Entry 8YZE (electron microscopy, 3.06 A resolution); this record covers chains A and B of the 6 polymer chains in the assembly.

# Chain A (and B)
Name: Spike glycoprotein, Fibritin, Expression Tag
From: Severe acute respiratory syndrome coronavirus 2
Notes: chain B of this document is another copy of the same molecule, construct and numbering; everything in this record applies to it too
UniProt: chimeric construct of P0DTC2, P10104: residues 21-1208 from P0DTC2 (SPIKE_SARS2) positions 14-1200 (offset varies); residues 1211-1234 from P10104 positions 458-481 (UniProt number = residue number - 753)
Amino-acid sequence (1291 residues; numbered -3 to 1288; 1 number in that range is skipped by the numbering (no residue carries it; nothing is unmodelled there); the number before each row is that of its first residue; numbers below 1 keep their minus sign (Met-3 is residue -3)):
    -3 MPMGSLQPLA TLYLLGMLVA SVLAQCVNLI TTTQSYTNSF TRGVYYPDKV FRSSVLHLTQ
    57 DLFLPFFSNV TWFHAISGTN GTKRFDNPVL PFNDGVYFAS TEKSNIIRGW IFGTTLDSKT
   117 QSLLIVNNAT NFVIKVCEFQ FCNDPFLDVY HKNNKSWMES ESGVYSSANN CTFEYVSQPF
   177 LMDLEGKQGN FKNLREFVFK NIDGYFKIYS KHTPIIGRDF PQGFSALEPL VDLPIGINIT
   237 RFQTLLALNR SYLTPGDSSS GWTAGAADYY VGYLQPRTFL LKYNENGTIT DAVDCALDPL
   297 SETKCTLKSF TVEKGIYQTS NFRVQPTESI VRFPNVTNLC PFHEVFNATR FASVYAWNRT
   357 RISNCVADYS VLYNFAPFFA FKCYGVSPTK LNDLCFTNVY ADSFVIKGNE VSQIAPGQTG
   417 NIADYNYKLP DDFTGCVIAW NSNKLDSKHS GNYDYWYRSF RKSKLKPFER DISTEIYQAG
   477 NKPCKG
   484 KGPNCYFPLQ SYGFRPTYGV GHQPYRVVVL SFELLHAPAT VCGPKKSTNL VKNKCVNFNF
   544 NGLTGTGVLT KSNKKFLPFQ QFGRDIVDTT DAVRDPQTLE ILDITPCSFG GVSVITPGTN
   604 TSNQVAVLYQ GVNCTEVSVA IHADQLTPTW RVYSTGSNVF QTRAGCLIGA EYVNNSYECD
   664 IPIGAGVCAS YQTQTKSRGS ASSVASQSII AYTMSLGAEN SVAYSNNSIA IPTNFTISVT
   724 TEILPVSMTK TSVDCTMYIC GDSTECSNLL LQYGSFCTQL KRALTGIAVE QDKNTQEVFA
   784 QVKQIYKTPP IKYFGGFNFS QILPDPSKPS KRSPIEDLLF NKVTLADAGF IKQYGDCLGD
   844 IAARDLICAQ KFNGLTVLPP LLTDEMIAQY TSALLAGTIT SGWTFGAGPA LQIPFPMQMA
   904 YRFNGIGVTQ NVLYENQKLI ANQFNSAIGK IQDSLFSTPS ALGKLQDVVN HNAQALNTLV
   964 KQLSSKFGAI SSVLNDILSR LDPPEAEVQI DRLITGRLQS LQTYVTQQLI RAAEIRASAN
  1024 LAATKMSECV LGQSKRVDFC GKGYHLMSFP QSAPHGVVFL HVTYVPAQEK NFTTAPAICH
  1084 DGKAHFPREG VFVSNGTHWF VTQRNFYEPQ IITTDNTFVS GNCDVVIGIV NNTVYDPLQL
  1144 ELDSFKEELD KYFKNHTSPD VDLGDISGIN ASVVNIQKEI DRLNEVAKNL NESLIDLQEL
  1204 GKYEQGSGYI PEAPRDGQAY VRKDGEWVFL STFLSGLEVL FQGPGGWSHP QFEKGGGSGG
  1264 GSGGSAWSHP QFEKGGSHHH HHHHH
Not modelled in the structure: -3 to 20, 72-82, 144-156, 177-187, 210-220, 243-263, 678-688, 828-854, 1161-1288
Construct notes: initiating methionine (-3); expression tag (-2 to 20); variant Ile26 (Thr19 in P0DTC2), Ser31 (Ala27 in P0DTC2), Asp144 (Gly142 in P0DTC2), Gly159 (Arg158 in P0DTC2), Ile212 (Leu in P0DTC2), Gly213 (Val in P0DTC2), His339 (Gly in P0DTC2), Phe371 (Ser in P0DTC2), Asn405 (Asp in P0DTC2), Ser408 (Arg in P0DTC2), Asn417 (Lys in P0DTC2), Lys440 (Asn in P0DTC2), Ser446 (Gly in P0DTC2), Lys460 (Asn in P0DTC2), Asn477 (Ser in P0DTC2), Lys478 (Thr in P0DTC2), Lys484 (Glu in P0DTC2), Pro486 (Phe in P0DTC2), Arg498 (Gln in P0DTC2), Tyr501 (Asn in P0DTC2), His505 (Tyr in P0DTC2), Gly614 (Asp in P0DTC2), Tyr655 (His in P0DTC2), Lys679 (Asn in P0DTC2), Arg681 (Pro in P0DTC2), Ser685 (Arg in P0DTC2), Lys764 (Asn in P0DTC2), Tyr796 (Asp in P0DTC2), His954 (Gln in P0DTC2), Lys969 (Asn in P0DTC2); conflict Thr28 (Arg21 in P0DTC2), Leu54 (Ser50 in P0DTC2), Phe128 (Val126 in P0DTC2), 29 further conflict positions vs the reference (P0DTC2) not listed; linker (1209-1210)
UniProt features mapped onto this chain:
  - glycosylation (N-linked (GlcNAc...) asparagine): Asn24 (complex), Asn717 (high mannose)
Disulfide bonds: Cys133-Cys167, Cys336-Cys361, Cys379-Cys432, Cys391-Cys525, Cys538-Cys590, Cys617-Cys649, Cys662-Cys671, Cys738-Cys760, Cys743-Cys749, Cys1032-Cys1043, Cys1082-Cys1126

# Chain A / chain B interface
Pairs across the interface (106):
  Asn317(A) with Asp737(B)
  Arg319(A) with Met740(B)
  Arg357(A) with Thr168(B); Phe169(B)
  Asn360(A) with Phe169(B)
  Pro521(A) with Tyr201(B); Pro230(B), hydrophobic
  Lys558(A) with Phe47(B); Asn282(B)
  Phe559(A) with Phe47(B), hydrophobic
  Leu560(A) with Gly283(B)
  Phe562(A) with Lys45(B); Glu224(B)
  Gln563(A) with Lys45(B); Val46(B), hydrogen bond (side chain-backbone); Phe47(B), hydrogen bond (side chain-backbone)
  Gln564(A) with Lys45(B), hydrogen bond
  Phe565(A) with Lys45(B); Val46(B); Phe47(B), hydrogen bond (backbone-backbone)
  Gly566(A) with Phe47(B)
  Arg567(A) with Val46(B); Phe47(B), hydrogen bond (backbone-backbone)
  Val570(A) with Val963(B), hydrophobic
  Asp571(A) with Lys964(B), salt bridge
  Phe592(A) with Met740(B), hydrophobic; Phe855(B)
  Gln613(A) with Leu861(B)
  Pro665(A) with Leu864(B), hydrophobic
  Ala668(A) with Pro863(B), hydrogen bond (backbone-backbone); Leu864(B)
  Gly669(A) with Leu864(B), hydrogen bond (backbone-backbone); Met869(B)
  Leu699(A) with Met869(B); Gln872(B); Tyr873(B)
  Ala701(A) with Gln787(B); Ile788(B), hydrogen bond (backbone-backbone)
  Glu702(A) with Ile788(B); Lys790(B), salt bridge
  Asn703(A) with Gln787(B), hydrogen bond; Ile788(B), hydrogen bond (backbone-backbone); Tyr789(B); Lys790(B), hydrogen bond (backbone-backbone)
  Val705(A) with Gln895(B)
  Ala706(A) with Gln895(B)
  Tyr707(A) with Tyr796(B); Phe797(B); Ile896(B); Pro897(B), hydrophobic; Phe898(B), hydrogen bond (side chain-backbone)
  Asn709(A) with Pro897(B)
  Ser711(A) with Gln895(B); Pro897(B)
  Ile712(A) with Gln895(B)
  Ala713(A) with Leu894(B); Gln895(B)
  Gln957(A) with Arg765(B), hydrogen bond
  Thr961(A) with Ser758(B); Gln762(B)
  Gln965(A) with Tyr756(B); Gly757(B); Ser758(B), hydrogen bond (side chain-backbone); Phe759(B)
  Ser968(A) with Gln755(B); Tyr756(B)
  Lys969(A) with Gln755(B), hydrogen bond (backbone-side chain)
  Phe970(A) with Tyr756(B)
  Gly971(A) with Gln755(B)
  Arg995(A) with Asp994(B), salt bridge
  Gln1002(A) with Gln1002(B)
  Gln1010(A) with Gln762(B)
  Arg1039(A) with Glu1031(B), salt bridge; Arg1039(B)
  Val1040(A) with Ser1030(B)
  Asp1041(A) with Leu1034(B)
  Tyr1047(A) with Ala890(B)
  Glu1072(A) with Leu894(B)
  Asn1074(A) with Gln895(B), hydrogen bond
  Thr1077(A) with Met900(B)
  Pro1079(A) with Tyr917(B), hydrophobic
  Phe1089(A) with Gln913(B); Asn914(B); Tyr917(B), hydrophobic
  Pro1090(A) with Gln913(B), hydrogen bond (backbone-side chain)
  Gly1093(A) with Tyr904(B), hydrogen bond (backbone-side chain)
  Val1094(A) with Tyr904(B)
  Arg1107(A) with Trp886(B); Tyr904(B)
  Phe1121(A) with Asn914(B)
  Ser1123(A) with Asn914(B)
  Leu1141(A) with Glu1144(B)
  Leu1145(A) with Phe1148(B), hydrophobic
  Phe1148(A) with Phe1148(B)
  Lys1149(A) with Phe1148(B); Glu1151(B); Tyr1155(B), hydrogen bond
  Leu1152(A) with Phe1148(B), hydrophobic; Leu1152(B), hydrophobic; Tyr1155(B), hydrophobic
  Asp1153(A) with Tyr1155(B), hydrogen bond
  Phe1156(A) with Leu1152(B); Tyr1155(B), hydrophobic; Phe1156(B), hydrophobic
  His1159(A) with His1159(B)
  Thr1160(A) with His1159(B)
Interface residues without a listed pair, chain A (83 interface residues in all): Thr523, Thr547, Ile569, Gly667, Met697, Gly700, Ser704, Ser708, Pro715, Thr1006, Ile1013, Glu1017, Pro1069, Ala1078, Val1128, Val1129, Ile1130
Interface residues without a listed pair, chain B (85 interface residues in all): Tyr42, Asp44, Arg48, Val51, Tyr171, Gly200, Pro225, Thr284, Pro792, Gly857, Leu865, Thr866, Thr883, Gly889, Pro892, Glu918, Gln920, Asn960, Asn978, Gln1005, Leu1012, Arg1019, Thr1027, Gly1035, Glu1111, Leu1141

# In short
83 residues of chain A and 85 residues of chain B are in contact, with 20 hydrogen bonds and 4 salt bridges.
Polar pairs include Asp571(A)-Lys964(B), Glu702(A)-Lys790(B) and Arg995(A)-Asp994(B).
Chain A and chain B are both Spike glycoprotein, Fibritin, Expression Tag (Severe acute respiratory syndrome
coronavirus 2); the structure, The JN.1 spike protein (S) in complex with ACE2, was determined by electron
microscopy together with 8YZB, 8YZC and 8YZD from the same study.
